PDB entry 4M9V | X-ray diffraction, 0.97 A resolution | chains B and C of the 3 polymer chains in the assembly

== Chain B ==
Molecule: 11-nt DNA strand
Sequence (11 nucleotides; row label = number of the first residue in the row):
     1 ACTGXGGCAAT
Modified residues: 1CC (5-carboxy-2'-deoxycytidine monophosphate) at position 5

== Chain C ==
Protein: Zinc finger protein 57
From: Mus musculus
UniProt: Q8C6P8 (ZFP57_MOUSE); residues 137-195 here = UniProt positions 137-195
Amino-acid sequence (64 residues; row label = number of the first residue in the row):
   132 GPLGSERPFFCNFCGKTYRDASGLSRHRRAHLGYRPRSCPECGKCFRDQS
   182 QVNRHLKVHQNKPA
Not modelled in the structure: 134-135, 195
Sequence notes: expression tag (132-136); engineered mutation Gln182 (Glu in Q8C6P8)
Curated features (UniProtKB/Swiss-Prot):
  - zinc finger: Phe140 to His162 (C2H2-type 2), Arg168 to His190 (C2H2-type 3)
  - site: Arg178 (Crucial for 5-methylcytosine recognition)
Bound ions: Zn2+ site 1: Cys142, Cys145, His158, His162; Zn2+ site 2: Cys170, Cys173, His186, His190
From the paper describing this entry:
  - binding site for the 11-nt DNA strand (chain B): Arg178, Gln182, Arg185
  - binding site for the 11-nt DNA strand: Gln182
  - mutagenesis - E182Q: unchanged binding to 5mC DNA
  - mutagenesis - E182Q (>200-fold): increased binding to 5caC

== Chain B / chain C interface ==
Pairs across the interface (26):
  DC2(B) - Val189(C)  phosphate contact
  DT3(B) - Lys175(C)  salt bridge to the phosphate
  DT3(B) - Arg185(C)  base contact
  DT3(B) - His186(C)  salt bridge to the phosphate
  DT3(B) - Val189(C)  phosphate contact
  DG4(B) - Arg166(C)  salt bridge to the phosphate
  DG4(B) - Phe177(C)  phosphate contact
  DG4(B) - Arg185(C)  hydrogen bond to the base
  1CC_5(B) - Ala161(C)  phosphate contact
  1CC_5(B) - Arg178(C)  base contact
  1CC_5(B) - Gln182(C)  base contact
  1CC_5(B) - Arg185(C)  base contact
  DG6(B) - Lys147(C)  salt bridge to the phosphate
  DG6(B) - Tyr149(C)  hydrogen bond to the phosphate
  DG6(B) - Gly154(C)  sugar contact
  DG6(B) - Arg178(C)  hydrogen bond to the base
  DG7(B) - Arg138(C)  salt bridge to the phosphate
  DG7(B) - Tyr149(C)  phosphate contact
  DG7(B) - Arg150(C)  hydrogen bond to the phosphate
  DG7(B) - Asp151(C)  sugar contact
  DG7(B) - Ser153(C)  base contact
  DG7(B) - Arg157(C)  hydrogen bond to the base
  DC8(B) - Arg150(C)  salt bridge to the phosphate
  DC8(B) - Asp151(C)  base contact
  DC8(B) - Ser153(C)  hydrogen bond to the base
  DC8(B) - Arg157(C)  base contact
Other interface residues (no listed pair), chain B (8 interface residues in all): DA9
Other interface residues (no listed pair), chain C (19 interface residues in all): His158, Lys188

== Summary ==
8 residues of chain B face 19 of chain C across their interface; the contacts include 6 hydrogen bonds and 6
salt bridges. Polar contacts include DG4(B)-Arg185(C), DG6(B)-Arg178(C) and DG7(B)-Arg157(C). From the paper:
a binding site for the 11-nt DNA strand (chain B) at Arg178(C), Gln182(C) and Arg185(C); E182Q of chain C
increases binding to 5caC.
Here chain B is an 11-nt DNA strand and chain C is Zinc finger protein 57 (Mus musculus). Entry 4M9V (Zfp57
mutant (E182Q) in complex with 5-carboxylcytosine DNA) was determined by X-ray diffraction.
